PDB entry 7JFR | X-ray diffraction, 2.35 A resolution | chains A and E of the 7 polymer chains in the assembly

[Chain A]
Protein: Tubulin alpha-1B chain
Organism: Bos taurus
UniProt: P81947 (TBA1B_BOVIN); numbering as in UniProt (aligned over 1-440)
Sequence (440 residues; row label = number of the first residue in the row):
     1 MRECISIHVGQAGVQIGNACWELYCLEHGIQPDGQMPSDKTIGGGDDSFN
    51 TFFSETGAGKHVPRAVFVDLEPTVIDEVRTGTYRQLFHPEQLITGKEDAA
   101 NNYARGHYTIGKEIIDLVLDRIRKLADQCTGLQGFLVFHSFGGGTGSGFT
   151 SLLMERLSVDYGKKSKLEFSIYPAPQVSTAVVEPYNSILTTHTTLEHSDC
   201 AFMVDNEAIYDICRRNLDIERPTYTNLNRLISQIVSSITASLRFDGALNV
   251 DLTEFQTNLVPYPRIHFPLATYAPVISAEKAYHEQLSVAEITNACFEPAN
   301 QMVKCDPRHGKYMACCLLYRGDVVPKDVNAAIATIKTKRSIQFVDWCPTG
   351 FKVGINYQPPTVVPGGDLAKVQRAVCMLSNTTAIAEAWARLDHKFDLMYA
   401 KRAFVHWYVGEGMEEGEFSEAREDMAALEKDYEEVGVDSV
Unresolved in the structure: 440
Bound ions: Ca2+: Asp39, Thr41, Glu55; Mg2+: Glu71 (together with GTP)
Small-molecule neighbours: GTP (guanosine-5'-triphosphate): Gly10, Gln11, Ala12, Gln15, Ile16, Asp69, Glu71, Asp98, Ala99, Ala100, Asn101, Ser140, Gly142, Gly143, Gly144, Thr145, Gly146, Ile171, Pro173, Val177, Ser178, Thr179, Glu183, Asn206, Ile209, Tyr224, Leu227, Asn228, Ile231

[Chain E]
Protein: Stathmin-4
Organism: Rattus norvegicus
UniProt: P63043 (STMN4_RAT), isoform P63043-3; residues 6-143 here correspond to UniProt positions 77-214 (UniProt number = residue number + 71)
Sequence (138 residues; each row starts with the number of its first residue):
     6 MEVIELNKCTSGQSFEVILKPPSFDGVPEFNASLPRRRDPSLEEIQKKLE
    56 AAEERRKYQEAELLKHLAEKREHEREVIQKAIEENNNFIKMAKEKLAQKM
   106 ESNKENREAHLAAMLERLQEKDKHAEEVRKNKELKEEA
Unresolved in the structure: 29-43
UniProt features mapped onto this chain:
  - modified residue: Ser19 (Phosphoserine)

[How chain A and chain E interact]
Residue-residue contacts (53):
  His107(A) - Leu54(E)
  Tyr108(A) - Ala57(E)  hydrophobic
  Thr109(A) - Arg61(E)  hydrogen bond
  Lys112(A) - Glu55(E)
  Lys112(A) - Glu58(E)  salt bridge
  Leu152(A) - Leu54(E)  hydrophobic
  Glu155(A) - Ile50(E)
  Arg156(A) - Leu47(E)
  Val159(A) - Pro45(E)
  Phe244(A) - Ser16(E)
  Asp245(A) - Cys14(E)  hydrogen bond
  Asp245(A) - Ser16(E)  hydrogen bond (backbone-side chain)
  Ala247(A) - Asn12(E)
  Ala247(A) - Ser19(E)
  Leu248(A) - Ser19(E)
  Pro325(A) - Gln18(E)
  Pro325(A) - Phe20(E)  hydrophobic
  Asn329(A) - Phe20(E)
  Asn329(A) - Val22(E)
  Ala333(A) - Met6(E)  hydrophobic
  Asp345(A) - Pro27(E)
  Asp345(A) - Ser28(E)  hydrogen bond (backbone-backbone)
  Trp346(A) - Pro27(E)
  Cys347(A) - Pro27(E)
  Pro348(A) - Lys25(E)
  Pro348(A) - Pro27(E)
  Thr349(A) - Leu24(E)  hydrogen bond (backbone-backbone)
  Thr349(A) - Lys25(E)  hydrogen bond (backbone-backbone)
  Gly350(A) - Val22(E)
  Phe351(A) - Glu21(E)
  Phe351(A) - Val22(E)  hydrogen bond (backbone-backbone)
  Phe351(A) - Leu24(E)  hydrophobic
  Lys352(A) - Phe20(E)
  Lys352(A) - Glu21(E)  salt bridge
  Val353(A) - Ser19(E)
  Val353(A) - Phe20(E)  hydrogen bond (backbone-backbone)
  Gly354(A) - Gln18(E)
  Gly354(A) - Ser19(E)
  Ile355(A) - Gly17(E)
  Ile355(A) - Gln18(E)  hydrogen bond (backbone-backbone)
  Asn356(A) - Ser16(E)
  Tyr357(A) - Cys14(E)
  Tyr357(A) - Thr15(E)
  Tyr357(A) - Ser16(E)  hydrogen bond (backbone-backbone)
  Tyr357(A) - Gly17(E)
  Tyr357(A) - Gln18(E)  hydrogen bond
  Val409(A) - Gln64(E)
  Gly410(A) - Arg61(E)
  Gly410(A) - Gln64(E)
  Glu411(A) - Arg61(E)  hydrogen bond (backbone-side chain)
  Gly412(A) - Ala57(E)
  Gly412(A) - Arg60(E)  hydrogen bond (backbone-side chain)
  Glu414(A) - Arg60(E)  salt bridge
Other interface residues (no listed pair), chain A (38 interface residues in all): Glu113, His197, Val328, Lys336, Met413
Other interface residues (no listed pair), chain E (30 interface residues in all): Val8, Ile23, Pro26, Asp44, Lys53

[Summary]
38 residues of chain A and 30 residues of chain E are in contact; the contacts include 13 hydrogen bonds and 3
salt bridges. Polar contacts include Lys112(A)-Glu58(E), Lys352(A)-Glu21(E) and Glu414(A)-Arg60(E). Ligands of
chain A: GTP. Asp39(A), Thr41(A) and Glu55(A) form the Ca2+ site.
Here chain A is Tubulin alpha-1B chain (Bos taurus) and chain E is Stathmin-4 (Rattus norvegicus). Entry 7JFR
(Auristatin bound to tubulin) was determined by X-ray diffraction.
